6XRT - chains G and A of the 8 polymer chains in the assembly; structure by electron microscopy, 3.90 A resolution.

[Chain G]
Protein: Envelope glycoprotein gp160
Organism: Human immunodeficiency virus 1
UniProtKB: Q2N0S6 (Q2N0S6_9HIV1); the construct lacks a stretch of the UniProt sequence and is renumbered around it, so the offset changes along the chain: 31-141 = UniProt 30-140; 150-185 = UniProt 141-176; 189-309 = UniProt 188-308; 312-321 = UniProt 309-318; 2 more segments
Chain sequence (476 residues; each row starts with the number of its first residue; note: 14 numbers in that range are skipped by the numbering (no residue carries them; nothing is unmodelled there); a row labelled like 185A-185K holds insertion residues (185A, then the next letters in order)):
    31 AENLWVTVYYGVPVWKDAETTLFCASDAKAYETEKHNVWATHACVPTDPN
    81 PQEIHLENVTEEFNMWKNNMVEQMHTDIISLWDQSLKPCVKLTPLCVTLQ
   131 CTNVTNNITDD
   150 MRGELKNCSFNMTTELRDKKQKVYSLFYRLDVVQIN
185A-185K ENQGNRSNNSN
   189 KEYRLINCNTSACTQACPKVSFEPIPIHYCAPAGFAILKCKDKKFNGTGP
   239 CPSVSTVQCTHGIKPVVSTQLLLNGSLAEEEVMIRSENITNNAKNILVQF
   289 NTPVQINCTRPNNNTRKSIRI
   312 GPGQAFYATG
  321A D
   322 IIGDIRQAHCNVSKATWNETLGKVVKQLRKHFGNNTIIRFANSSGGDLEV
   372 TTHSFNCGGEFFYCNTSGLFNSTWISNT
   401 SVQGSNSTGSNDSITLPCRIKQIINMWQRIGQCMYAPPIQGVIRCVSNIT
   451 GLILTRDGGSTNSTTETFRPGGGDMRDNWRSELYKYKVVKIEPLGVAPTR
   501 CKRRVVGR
Disordered / not traced: 31, 60-64, 185A-185K, 401-411, 507-508
Construct notes: conflict Cys201 (Ile200 in Q2N0S6), Asn332 (Thr330 in Q2N0S6), Cys433 (Ala430 in Q2N0S6), Cys501 (Ala498 in Q2N0S6)
Disulfide bonds: Cys54-Cys74, Cys119-Cys205, Cys126-Cys196, Cys131-Cys157, Cys201-Cys433, Cys218-Cys247, Cys228-Cys239, Cys296-Cys331, Cys378-Cys445, Cys385-Cys418
Covalent attachments: N-acetylglucosamine (NAG) linked to Asn88, Asn133, Asn156, Asn197, Asn234, Asn262, Asn276, Asn295, Asn301, Asn332, Asn339, Asn355, Asn363, Asn386, Asn392, Asn448; glycan linked to Asn160
What the authors report for this chain:
  - post-translational modification sites: Asn160
  - mutagenesis - R166G (>100-fold), R166K (5-fold), R166S (>100-fold), R166T (>100-fold): decreased binding to mature rhesus bNAb mAbs

[Chain A]
Protein: HIV-1 Envelope Glycoprotein BG505 SOSIP.664 gp41
Organism: Human immunodeficiency virus 1
UniProtKB: Q2N0S6 (Q2N0S6_9HIV1); residues 512-664 here correspond to UniProt positions 509-661 (UniProt number = residue number - 3)
Chain sequence (153 residues; row label = number of the first residue in the row):
   512 AVGIGAVFLGFLGAAGSTMGAASMTLTVQARNLLSGIVQQQSNLLRAPEA
   562 QQHLLKLTVWGIKQLQARVLAVERYLRDQQLLGIWGCSGKLICCTNVPWN
   612 SSWSNRNLSEIWDNMTWLQWDKEISNYTQIIYGLLEESQNQQEKNEQDLL
   662 ALD
Disordered / not traced: 512-518, 546-568, 625
Construct notes: engineered mutation Pro559 (Ile556 in Q2N0S6), Cys605 (Thr602 in Q2N0S6)
Disulfide bonds: Cys598-Cys604
Covalent attachments: N-acetylglucosamine (NAG) linked to Asn611, Asn618, Asn637

[Chain G / chain A interface]
Residue-residue contacts (5):
  Arg500(G) with Ala662(A), hydrogen bond (side chain-backbone); Leu663(A)
  Cys501(G) with Leu661(A)
  Lys502(G) with Leu661(A)
  Arg504(G) with Leu661(A)
Interface residues without a listed pair, chain A (4 interface residues in all): Asp664

[In short]
The chain G/chain A interface involves 4 residues from each chain; the contacts include 1 hydrogen bond. The
hydrogen-bonded pair is Arg500(G)-Ala662(A). From the paper: R166G, R166K and R166S of chain G, among others,
reduce binding to mature rhesus bNAb mAbs; a modification site at Asn160(G).
Here chain G is Envelope glycoprotein gp160 and chain A is HIV-1 Envelope Glycoprotein BG505 SOSIP.664 gp41,
both from Human immunodeficiency virus 1. Entry 6XRT (Cryo-EM structure of SHIV-elicited RHA1.V2.01 in complex
with HIV-1 Env BG505 DS-SOSIP.664) was determined by electron microscopy (same publication as 6XCJ).
